PDB entry 1S5H | X-ray diffraction, 2.20 A resolution | chains A and B of the 3 polymer chains in the assembly

[Chain A]
Name: Antibody fab fragment light chain
From: Mus musculus
Notes: antibody fragment or engineered binder
Chain sequence (212 residues; each row starts with the number of its first residue):
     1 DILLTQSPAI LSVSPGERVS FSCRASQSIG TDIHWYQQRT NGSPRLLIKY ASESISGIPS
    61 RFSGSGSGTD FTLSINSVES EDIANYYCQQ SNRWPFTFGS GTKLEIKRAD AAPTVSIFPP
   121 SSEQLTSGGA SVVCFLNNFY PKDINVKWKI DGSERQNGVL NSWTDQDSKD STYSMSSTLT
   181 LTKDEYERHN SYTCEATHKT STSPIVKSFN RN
Disordered / not traced: 212
Disulfide bonds: Cys23-Cys88, Cys134-Cys194

[Chain B]
Name: Antibody fab fragment heavy chain
From: Mus musculus
Notes: antibody fragment or engineered binder
Chain sequence (219 residues; numbered 1 to 219; the number before each row is that of its first residue):
     1 QVQLQQPGAE LVKPGASVKL SCKASGYTFT SDWIHWVKQR PGHGLEWIGE IIPSYGRANY
    61 NEKIQKKATL TADKSSSTAF MQLSSLTSED SAVYYCARER GDGYFAVWGA GTTVTVSSAK
   121 TTPPSVYPLA PGSAAQTNSM VTLGCLVKGY FPEPVTVTWN SGSLSSGVHT FPAVLQSDLY
   181 TLSSSVTVPS SSWPSETVTC NVAHPASSTK VDKKIVPRD
Disulfide bonds: Cys22-Cys96

[Chain A / chain B interface]
Residue-residue contacts (72; chain A residue first):
  His34(A) with Gly103(B); Tyr104(B)
  Tyr36(A) with Tyr104(B); Phe105(B), hydrogen bond (side chain-backbone); Trp108(B)
  Gln38(A) with Gln39(B), hydrogen bond; Tyr95(B), hydrogen bond
  Gly42(A) with Tyr95(B), hydrogen bond (backbone-side chain)
  Ser43(A) with Tyr95(B); Gly109(B)
  Pro44(A) with Leu45(B), hydrophobic; Trp108(B)
  Leu46(A) with Tyr104(B), hydrophobic; Phe105(B)
  Lys49(A) with Tyr104(B), hydrogen bond
  Tyr50(A) with Asp102(B), hydrogen bond (side chain-backbone); Tyr104(B), hydrophobic
  Tyr87(A) with Gln39(B); His43(B); Gly44(B); Leu45(B)
  Gln89(A) with Gly103(B), hydrogen bond (side chain-backbone); Phe105(B)
  Ser91(A) with Gly103(B)
  Trp94(A) with Trp47(B), hydrophobic; Glu50(B), hydrogen bond; Asn59(B); Tyr60(B)
  Pro95(A) with Trp47(B), hydrophobic
  Phe96(A) with His35(B); Glu99(B); Gly103(B)
  Phe98(A) with Leu45(B); Phe105(B), hydrophobic; Trp108(B), hydrophobic
  Ser116(A) with Thr142(B)
  Phe118(A) with Leu129(B); Ala130(B); Thr142(B)
  Pro119(A) with Ala130(B)
  Pro120(A) with Arg218(B)
  Ser121(A) with Tyr127(B); Pro128(B)
  Glu123(A) with Tyr127(B); Pro128(B); Lys213(B), salt bridge
  Gln124(A) with Tyr127(B); Lys148(B)
  Ser127(A) with Tyr127(B)
  Ser131(A) with Leu146(B)
  Val133(A) with Leu129(B), hydrophobic
  Phe135(A) with Leu129(B), hydrophobic; Phe171(B), hydrophobic; Ser183(B); Ser184(B); Ser185(B)
  Asn137(A) with His169(B); Phe171(B); Ser185(B), hydrogen bond
  Asn138(A) with His169(B), hydrogen bond
  Leu160(A) with Val174(B), hydrophobic; Gln176(B)
  Asn161(A) with Val174(B)
  Ser162(A) with Phe171(B); Pro172(B), hydrogen bond (side chain-backbone)
  Trp163(A) with Pro172(B)
  Thr164(A) with Phe171(B)
  Asp167(A) with His169(B), salt bridge
  Ser174(A) with His169(B), hydrogen bond; Phe171(B)
  Met175(A) with Phe171(B)
  Ser176(A) with Phe171(B)
Interface residues without a listed pair, chain A (39 interface residues in all): Thr180
Interface residues without a listed pair, chain B (41 interface residues in all): Val37, Glu62, Ala106, Pro131, Gly132, Leu143, Gly144

[In short]
39 residues of chain A face 41 of chain B across their interface; the contacts include 12 hydrogen bonds and 2
salt bridges. Polar pairs include Glu123(A)-Lys213(B), Asp167(A)-His169(B) and Tyr36(A)-Phe105(B).
Here chain A is Antibody fab fragment light chain and chain B is Antibody fab fragment heavy chain, both from
Mus musculus. Entry 1S5H (Potassium Channel Kcsa-Fab Complex T75C mutant in K+) was determined by X-ray
diffraction.
